6WDO - chains C and E of the 20 polymer chains in the assembly; structure by electron microscopy, 3.60 A resolution.

Chain C:
Protein: Calcium uniporter protein, mitochondrial
From: Homo sapiens
UniProt: Q8NE86 (MCU_HUMAN); residues 74-341 here = UniProt positions 74-341
Sequence (268 residues; numbered 74 to 341; the number before each row is that of its first residue):
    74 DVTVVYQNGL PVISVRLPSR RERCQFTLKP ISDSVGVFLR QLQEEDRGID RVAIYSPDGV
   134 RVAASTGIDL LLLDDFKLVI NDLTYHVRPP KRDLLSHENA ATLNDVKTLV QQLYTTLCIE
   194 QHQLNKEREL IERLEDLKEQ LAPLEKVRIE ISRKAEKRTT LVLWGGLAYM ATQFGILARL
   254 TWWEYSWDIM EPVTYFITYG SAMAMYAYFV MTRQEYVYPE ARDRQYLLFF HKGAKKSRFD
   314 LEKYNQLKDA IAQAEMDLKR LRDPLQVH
Metal / ion sites: Ca2+: E264 (shared with 1 residue of chain A; E264(E) of chain E; 1 residue of chain G)
From the paper describing this entry:
  - mutagenesis - D123R: decreased localization

Chain E:
Protein: Calcium uniporter protein, mitochondrial
From: Homo sapiens
UniProt: Q8NE86 (MCU_HUMAN), isoform Q8NE86-3; residues 74-346 here correspond to UniProt positions 25-297 (UniProt number = residue number - 49)
Sequence (273 residues; numbered 74 to 346; the number before each row is that of its first residue):
    74 DVTVVYQNGL PVISVRLPSR RERCQFTLKP ISDSVGVFLR QLQEEDRGID RVAIYSPDGV
   134 RVAASTGIDL LLLDDFKLVI NDLTYHVRPP KRDLLSHENA ATLNDVKTLV QQLYTTLCIE
   194 QHQLNKEREL IERLEDLKEQ LAPLEKVRIE ISRKAEKRTT LVLWGGLAYM ATQFGILARL
   254 TWWEYSWDIM EPVTYFITYG SAMAMYAYFV MTRQEYVYPE ARDRQYLLFF HKGAKKSRFD
   314 LEKYNQLKDA IAQAEMDLKR LRDPLQVHLP LRQ
Not modelled in the structure: 344-346
Metal / ion sites: Ca2+: E264 (shared with 1 residue of chain A; E264(C) of chain C; 1 residue of chain G)

Chain C / chain E interface:
Residue-residue contacts (41; chain C residue first):
  Y79(C) - T181(E)
  Q80(C) - N177(E)
  N81(C) - L146(E)
  N81(C) - N177(E)  hydrogen bond (backbone-side chain)
  G82(C) - N177(E)  hydrogen bond (backbone-side chain)
  G82(C) - K180(E)
  G82(C) - T181(E)
  R93(C) - R124(E)
  E95(C) - G132(E)
  E95(C) - R134(E)
  R96(C) - V133(E)
  R96(C) - R134(E)  hydrogen bond (backbone-backbone)
  C97(C) - R134(E)
  Q98(C) - V133(E)
  Q98(C) - R134(E)  hydrogen bond (backbone-backbone)
  Q98(C) - V135(E)
  Q98(C) - A136(E)  hydrogen bond (backbone-backbone)
  F99(C) - A136(E)  hydrophobic
  T100(C) - S138(E)  hydrogen bond (backbone-side chain)
  T100(C) - T139(E)
  T100(C) - L143(E)
  K102(C) - S138(E)
  P103(C) - Q184(E)  hydrogen bond (backbone-side chain)
  I104(C) - Q184(E)
  Q114(C) - S138(E)  hydrogen bond
  E118(C) - R134(E)  salt bridge
  E118(C) - A136(E)
  E118(C) - A137(E)  hydrogen bond (side chain-backbone)
  D142(C) - T188(E)  hydrogen bond
  D166(C) - L182(E)
  D166(C) - Q185(E)  hydrogen bond (backbone-side chain)
  L167(C) - Q185(E)
  N172(C) - L186(E)
  N172(C) - L190(E)
  T175(C) - L186(E)
  V179(C) - L182(E)  hydrophobic
  L182(C) - T175(E)
  L182(C) - D178(E)
  L182(C) - V179(E)  hydrophobic
  L186(C) - L176(E)  hydrophobic
  L190(C) - N172(E)
Other interface residues (no listed pair), chain C (31 interface residues in all): L83, L143, L146, V183, T189, E264
Other interface residues (no listed pair), chain E (30 interface residues in all): Y128, L168, Y187, T189, E264

In short:
31 residues of chain C face 30 of chain E across their interface, with 11 hydrogen bonds and 1 salt bridge.
Among the polar pairs are E118(C)-R134(E), N81(C)-N177(E) and G82(C)-N177(E). The Ca2+ site is built by
E264(C) and E264(E). From the paper: D123R of chain C reduces localization.
Chain C is Calcium uniporter protein, mitochondrial and chain E is Calcium uniporter protein, mitochondrial,
both from Homo sapiens; the structure, Cryo-EM structure of mitochondrial calcium uniporter holocomplex in
high Ca2+, was determined by electron microscopy, deposited together with 6WDN.
